PDB entry 3QEQ | X-ray diffraction, 2.59 A resolution | chains A and D of the 5 polymer chains in the assembly

# Chain A
Name: HLA class I histocompatibility antigen, A-2 alpha chain
From: Homo sapiens
Reference sequence: P01892 (1A02_HUMAN); residues 1-275 here correspond to UniProt positions 25-299 (UniProt number = residue number + 24)
Chain sequence (275 residues; each row starts with the number of its first residue):
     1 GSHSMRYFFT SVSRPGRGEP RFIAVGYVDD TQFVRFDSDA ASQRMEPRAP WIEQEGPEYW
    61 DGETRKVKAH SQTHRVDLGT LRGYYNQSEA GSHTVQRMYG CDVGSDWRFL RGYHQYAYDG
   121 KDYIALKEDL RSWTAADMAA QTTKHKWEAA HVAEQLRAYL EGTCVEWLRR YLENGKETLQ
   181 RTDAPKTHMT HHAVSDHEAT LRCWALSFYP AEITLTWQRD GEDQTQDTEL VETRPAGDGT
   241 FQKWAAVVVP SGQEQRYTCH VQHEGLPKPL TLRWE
Disulfide bonds: Cys-101/Cys-164, Cys-203/Cys-259

# Chain D
Name: DMF4 alpha chain
From: Homo sapiens
Chain sequence (194 residues; each row starts with the number of its first residue):
     2 QLNQSPQSMF IQEGEDVSMN CTSSSIFNTW LWYKQDPGEG PVLLIALYKA GELTSNGRLT
    62 AQFGITRKDS FLNISASIPS DVGIYFCAGG TGNQFYFGTG TSLTVIPNIQ NPDPAVYQLR
   122 DSKSSDKSVC LFTDFDSQTN VSQSKDSDVY ITDKCVLDMR SMDFKSNSAV AWSNKSDFAC
   182 ANAFNNSIIP EDTF
Disulfide bonds: Cys-22/Cys-88, Cys-131/Cys-181

# Interface between chain A and chain D
Contacting residue pairs - 10 pairs, chain A then chain D:
  Gly-62(A) with Gly-93(D)
  Arg-65(A) with Gly-93(D), hydrogen bond (side chain-backbone); Gln-95(D); Tyr-97(D)
  Ala-69(A) with Asn-94(D)
  Glu-154(A) with Tyr-49(D)
  Gln-155(A) with Tyr-49(D), hydrogen bond
  Ala-158(A) with Tyr-49(D)
  Thr-163(A) with Asn-29(D), hydrogen bond; Arg-68(D), hydrogen bond
Interface residues without a listed pair, chain A (10 interface residues in all): Lys-66, Arg-157, Glu-166
Interface residues without a listed pair, chain D (8 interface residues in all): Lys-50
The authors on this interface:
  - specific contacts: Arg-65(A)/Gly-93(D) (hydrogen bond), Gln-155(A)/Tyr-49(D), Thr-163(A)/Asn-29(D) (hydrogen bond), Thr-163(A)/Arg-68(D) (hydrogen bond)

# Overview
10 residues of chain A and 8 residues of chain D are in contact, with 4 hydrogen bonds. Polar pairs include
Arg-65(A)/Gly-93(D), Gln-155(A)/Tyr-49(D) and Thr-163(A)/Asn-29(D). The authors report hydrogen bonds between
Arg-65(A) and Gly-93(D), Thr-163(A) and Asn-29(D) and Thr-163(A) and Arg-68(D); a contact between Gln-155(A)
and Tyr-49(D).
Chain A is HLA class I histocompatibility antigen, A-2 alpha chain and chain D is DMF4 alpha chain, both from
Homo sapiens; the structure, The complex between TCR DMF4 and human Class I MHC HLA-A2 with the bound
MART-1(27-35) nonameric ..., was determined by X-ray diffraction (same publication as 3QDM and 3QEU).
